PDB entry 6ZQ6 | X-ray diffraction, 2.30 A resolution | chain D

Chain D:
Name: Glycerol kinase-like protein
From: Chaetomium thermophilum (strain DSM 1495 / CBS 144.50 / IMI 039719)
UniProtKB: G0SAG9 (G0SAG9_CHATD); residues 67-590 here = UniProt positions 67-590
Chain sequence (526 residues; numbered 65 to 590; the number before each row is that of its first residue):
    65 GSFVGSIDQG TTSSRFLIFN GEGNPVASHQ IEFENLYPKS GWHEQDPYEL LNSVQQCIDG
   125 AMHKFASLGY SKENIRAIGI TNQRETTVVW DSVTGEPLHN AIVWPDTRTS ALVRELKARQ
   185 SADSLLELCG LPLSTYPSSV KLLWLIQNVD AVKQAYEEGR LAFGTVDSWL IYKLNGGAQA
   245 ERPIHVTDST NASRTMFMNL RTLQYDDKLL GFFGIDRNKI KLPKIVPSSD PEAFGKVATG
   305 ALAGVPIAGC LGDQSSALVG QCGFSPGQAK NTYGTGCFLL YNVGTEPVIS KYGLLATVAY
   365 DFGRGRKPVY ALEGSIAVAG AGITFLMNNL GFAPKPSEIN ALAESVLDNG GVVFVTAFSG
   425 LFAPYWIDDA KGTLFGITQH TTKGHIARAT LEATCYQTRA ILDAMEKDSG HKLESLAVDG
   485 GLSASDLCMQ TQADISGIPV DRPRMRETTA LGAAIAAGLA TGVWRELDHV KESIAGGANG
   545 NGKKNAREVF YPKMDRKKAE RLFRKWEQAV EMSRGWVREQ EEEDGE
Disordered / not traced: 541-550, 584-590
Construct notes: expression tag (65-66)
From the paper describing this entry:
  - binding site for glycerol: Arg148, Glu149, Trp168, Asp317, Gln318, Phe342

In short:
The paper reports a binding site for glycerol at Arg148, Glu149 and Trp168 among others.
Chain D is Glycerol kinase-like protein (Chaetomium thermophilum (strain DSM 1495 / CBS 144.50 / IMI 039719));
the structure, Crystal structure of Chaetomium thermophilum Glycerol Kinase in complex with glycerol in P21212
space group, was determined by X-ray diffraction, deposited together with 6ZQ4, 6ZQ7 and 6ZQ8.
